PDB entry 6LTB | X-ray diffraction, 3.10 A resolution | chain A

== Chain A ==
Name: Nonribosomal peptide synthetase
Organism: Streptomyces sp. Sp080513GE-23
UniProtKB: A0A077JG85 (A0A077JG85_9ACTN); residues 1-1127 here = UniProt positions 1-1127
Chain sequence (1153 residues; row label = number of the first residue in the row; numbers below 1 keep their minus sign (Met-15 is residue -15)):
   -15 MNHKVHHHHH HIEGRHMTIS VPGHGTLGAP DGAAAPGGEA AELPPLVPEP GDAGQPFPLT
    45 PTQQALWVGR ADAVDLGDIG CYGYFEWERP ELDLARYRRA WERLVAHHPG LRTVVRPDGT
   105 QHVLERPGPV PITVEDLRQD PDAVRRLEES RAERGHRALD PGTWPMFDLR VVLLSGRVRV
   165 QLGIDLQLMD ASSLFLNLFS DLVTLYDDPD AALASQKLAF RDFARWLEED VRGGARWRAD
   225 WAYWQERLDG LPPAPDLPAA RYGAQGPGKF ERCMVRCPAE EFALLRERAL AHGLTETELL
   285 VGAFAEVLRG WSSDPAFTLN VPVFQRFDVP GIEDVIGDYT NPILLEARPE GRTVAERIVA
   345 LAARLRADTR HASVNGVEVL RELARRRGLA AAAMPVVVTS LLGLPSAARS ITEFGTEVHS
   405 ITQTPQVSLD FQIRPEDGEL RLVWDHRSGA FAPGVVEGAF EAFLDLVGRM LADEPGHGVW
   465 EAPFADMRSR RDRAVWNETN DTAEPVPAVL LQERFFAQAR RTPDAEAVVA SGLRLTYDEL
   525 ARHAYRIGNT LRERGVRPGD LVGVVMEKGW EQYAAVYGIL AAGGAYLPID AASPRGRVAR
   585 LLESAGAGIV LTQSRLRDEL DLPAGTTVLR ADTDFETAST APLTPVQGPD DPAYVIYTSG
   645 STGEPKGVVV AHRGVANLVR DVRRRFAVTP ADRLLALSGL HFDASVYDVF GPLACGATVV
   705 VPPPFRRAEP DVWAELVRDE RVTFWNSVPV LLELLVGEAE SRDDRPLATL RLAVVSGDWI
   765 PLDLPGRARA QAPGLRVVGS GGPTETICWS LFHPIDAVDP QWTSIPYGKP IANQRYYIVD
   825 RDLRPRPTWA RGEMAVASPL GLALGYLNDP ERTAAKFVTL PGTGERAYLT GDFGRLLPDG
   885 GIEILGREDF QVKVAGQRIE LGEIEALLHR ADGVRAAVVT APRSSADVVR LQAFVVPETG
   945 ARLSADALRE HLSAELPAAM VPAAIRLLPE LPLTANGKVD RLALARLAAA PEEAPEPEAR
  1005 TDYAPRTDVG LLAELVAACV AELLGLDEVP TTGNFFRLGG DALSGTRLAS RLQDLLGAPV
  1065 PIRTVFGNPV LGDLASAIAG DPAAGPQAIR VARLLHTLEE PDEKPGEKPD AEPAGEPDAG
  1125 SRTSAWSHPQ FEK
Disordered / not traced: -15 to 23, 54-63, 136-142, 246-252, 644-647, 892-1010, 1099-1137
Differences from the reference sequence: expression tag (-15 to 0, 1128-1137); engineered mutation Ala1046 (Ser in A0A077JG85)
Residues lining bound ligands: AMP-PNP (ANP; phosphoaminophosphonic acid-adenylate ester): Thr642, Ser643, Asp687, Ser760, Gly761, Asp762, Trp763, Ile764, Ser784, Gly785, Gly786, Pro787, Thr788, Tyr811, Asp876, Ile888, Arg891

== In short ==
Bound to chain A: AMP-PNP.
Chain A is Nonribosomal peptide synthetase (Streptomyces sp. Sp080513GE-23); the structure, Crystal Structure
of Nonribosomal peptide synthetases (NRPS), FmoA3 (S1046A)-AMPPNP bound form, was determined by X-ray
diffraction, deposited together with 6LTC, 6LTD and 6LTA.
